Entry 7ZR7 (electron microscopy, 3.70 A resolution); this record covers chains A and C of the 9 polymer chains in the assembly.

== Chain A (and C) ==
Protein: Spike glycoprotein, Fibritin
From: Severe acute respiratory syndrome coronavirus 2
Notes: chain C of this document is another copy of the same molecule, construct and numbering; everything in this record applies to it too
UniProtKB: chimeric construct of P0DTC2, P10104: residues 1-1205 from P0DTC2 (SPIKE_SARS2) positions 1-1205 (same numbers); residues 1208-1234 from P10104 positions 458-484 (UniProt number = residue number - 750)
Chain sequence (1285 residues; each row starts with the number of its first residue):
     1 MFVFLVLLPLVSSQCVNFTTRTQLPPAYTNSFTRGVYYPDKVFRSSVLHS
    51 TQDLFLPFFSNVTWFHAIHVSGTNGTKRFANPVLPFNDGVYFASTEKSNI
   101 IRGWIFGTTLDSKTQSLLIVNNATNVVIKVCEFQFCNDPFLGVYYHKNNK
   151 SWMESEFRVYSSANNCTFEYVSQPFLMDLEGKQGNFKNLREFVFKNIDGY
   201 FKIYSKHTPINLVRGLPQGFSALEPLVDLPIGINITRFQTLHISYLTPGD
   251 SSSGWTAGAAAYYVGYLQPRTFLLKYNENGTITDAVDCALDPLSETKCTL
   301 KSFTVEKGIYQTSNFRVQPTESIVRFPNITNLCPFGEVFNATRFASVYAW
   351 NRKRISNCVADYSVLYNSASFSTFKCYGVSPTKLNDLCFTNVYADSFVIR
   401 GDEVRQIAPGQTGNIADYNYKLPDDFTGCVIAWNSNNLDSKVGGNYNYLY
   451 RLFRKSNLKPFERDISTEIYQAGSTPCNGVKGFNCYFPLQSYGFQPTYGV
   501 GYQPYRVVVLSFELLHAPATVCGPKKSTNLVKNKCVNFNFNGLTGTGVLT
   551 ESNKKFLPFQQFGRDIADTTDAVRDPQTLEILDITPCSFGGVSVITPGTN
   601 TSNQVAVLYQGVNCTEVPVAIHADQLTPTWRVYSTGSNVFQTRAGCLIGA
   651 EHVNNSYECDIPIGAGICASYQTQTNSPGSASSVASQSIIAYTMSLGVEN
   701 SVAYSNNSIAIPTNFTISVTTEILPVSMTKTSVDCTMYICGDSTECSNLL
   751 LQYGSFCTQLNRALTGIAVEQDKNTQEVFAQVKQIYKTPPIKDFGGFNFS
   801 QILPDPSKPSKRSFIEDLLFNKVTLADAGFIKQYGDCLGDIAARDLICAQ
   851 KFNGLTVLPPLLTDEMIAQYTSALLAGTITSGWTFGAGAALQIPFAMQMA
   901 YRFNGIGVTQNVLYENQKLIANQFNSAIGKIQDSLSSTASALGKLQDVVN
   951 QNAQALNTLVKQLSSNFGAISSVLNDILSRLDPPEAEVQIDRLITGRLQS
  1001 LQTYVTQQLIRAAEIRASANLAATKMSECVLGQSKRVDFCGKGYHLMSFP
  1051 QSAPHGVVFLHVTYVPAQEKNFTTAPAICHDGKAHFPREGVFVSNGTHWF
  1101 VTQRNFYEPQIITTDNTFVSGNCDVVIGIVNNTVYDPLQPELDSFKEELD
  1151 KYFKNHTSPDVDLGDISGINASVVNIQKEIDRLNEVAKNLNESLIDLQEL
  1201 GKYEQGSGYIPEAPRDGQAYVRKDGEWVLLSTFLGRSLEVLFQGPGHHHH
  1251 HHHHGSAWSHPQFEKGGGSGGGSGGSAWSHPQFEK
Not modelled in the structure: 1-12, 73-74, 180-185, 250-256, 620-636, 674-685, 825-851, 1145-1285
Cystine bridges: Cys15-Cys136, Cys131-Cys166, Cys288-Cys298, Cys333-Cys358, Cys376-Cys429, Cys388-Cys522, Cys477-Cys485, Cys535-Cys587, Cys614-Cys646, Cys659-Cys668, Cys735-Cys757, Cys740-Cys746, Cys1029-Cys1040, Cys1079-Cys1123
Covalent attachments: N-acetylglucosamine (NAG) linked to Asn61, Asn165, Asn279, Asn328, Asn340, Asn600, Asn613, Asn654, Asn706, Asn714, Asn798, Asn1071, Asn1095, Asn1131
Differences from the reference sequence: variant Phe18 (Leu in P0DTC2), Ala80 (Asp in P0DTC2), Gly215 (Asp in P0DTC2), Asn414 (Lys417 in P0DTC2), Lys481 (Glu484 in P0DTC2), Tyr498 (Asn501 in P0DTC2), Gly611 (Asp614 in P0DTC2), Val698 (Ala701 in P0DTC2); engineered mutation Ile243 (Arg246 in P0DTC2), Gly679 (Arg682 in P0DTC2), Ser680 (Arg683 in P0DTC2), Ser682 (Arg685 in P0DTC2), Pro983 (Lys986 in P0DTC2), Pro984 (Val987 in P0DTC2), Leu1229 (Phe479 in P10104); linker (1206-1207); expression tag (1235-1285)
Swiss-Prot annotation at these positions:
  - glycosylation (N-linked (GlcNAc...) asparagine): Asn17 (complex), Asn61 (hybrid), Asn74 (complex), Asn122 (hybrid), Asn149 (complex), Asn165 (complex), Asn234 (high mannose), Asn331 (complex), Asn603 (hybrid)

== Chain A / chain C interface ==
Contacting residue pairs (124; chain A residue first):
  Lys41(A) - Phe559(C)
  Lys41(A) - Gln560(C)
  Lys41(A) - Gln561(C)  hydrogen bond (backbone-backbone)
  Lys41(A) - Phe562(C)
  Val42(A) - Phe562(C)
  Val42(A) - Arg564(C)
  Phe43(A) - Lys555(C)
  Phe43(A) - Phe556(C)  hydrophobic
  Phe43(A) - Gln560(C)
  Phe43(A) - Phe562(C)  hydrogen bond (backbone-backbone)
  Phe43(A) - Gly563(C)
  Phe43(A) - Arg564(C)  hydrogen bond (backbone-backbone)
  Arg44(A) - Arg564(C)
  Arg44(A) - Asp565(C)
  Val47(A) - Ile566(C)  hydrophobic
  Glu224(A) - Phe559(C)
  Pro225(A) - Phe559(C)
  Pro230(A) - Pro518(C)
  Asn279(A) - Lys555(C)
  Asp734(A) - Asn314(C)  hydrogen bond
  Asp734(A) - Arg316(C)  salt bridge
  Met737(A) - Phe589(C)  hydrophobic
  Gln752(A) - Ser965(C)
  Gln752(A) - Asn966(C)  hydrogen bond (backbone-backbone)
  Gln752(A) - Phe967(C)  hydrogen bond (backbone-backbone)
  Gln752(A) - Gly968(C)  hydrogen bond (side chain-backbone)
  Tyr753(A) - Gln962(C)
  Tyr753(A) - Phe967(C)  hydrophobic
  Gly754(A) - Gln962(C)
  Gly754(A) - Ser965(C)  hydrogen bond (backbone-side chain)
  Ser755(A) - Thr958(C)
  Ser755(A) - Gln962(C)
  Phe756(A) - Gln962(C)
  Phe756(A) - Phe967(C)  hydrophobic
  Gln759(A) - Thr1003(C)
  Arg762(A) - Gln954(C)
  Gln784(A) - Val698(C)
  Gln784(A) - Asn700(C)  hydrogen bond
  Ile785(A) - Leu696(C)
  Ile785(A) - Val698(C)
  Ile785(A) - Glu699(C)
  Ile785(A) - Asn700(C)  hydrogen bond (backbone-backbone)
  Tyr786(A) - Asn700(C)
  Tyr786(A) - Val702(C)  hydrophobic
  Lys787(A) - Glu699(C)  salt bridge
  Lys787(A) - Asn700(C)
  Pro789(A) - Tyr704(C)  hydrophobic
  Asp793(A) - Tyr704(C)
  Asp793(A) - Asn706(C)
  Phe794(A) - Tyr704(C)
  Phe852(A) - Phe589(C)
  Gly854(A) - Phe589(C)
  Leu858(A) - Gln610(C)
  Pro860(A) - Ala665(C)  hydrogen bond (backbone-backbone)
  Leu861(A) - Pro662(C)  hydrophobic
  Leu861(A) - Gly666(C)  hydrogen bond (backbone-backbone)
  Leu861(A) - Met694(C)
  Leu862(A) - Met694(C)  hydrophobic
  Leu862(A) - Leu696(C)  hydrophobic
  Thr863(A) - Ala665(C)
  Met866(A) - Gly666(C)
  Met866(A) - Met694(C)  hydrophobic
  Met866(A) - Leu696(C)  hydrophobic
  Gln869(A) - Leu696(C)
  Tyr870(A) - Leu696(C)
  Thr880(A) - Val702(C)
  Thr880(A) - Tyr704(C)
  Trp883(A) - Tyr1044(C)
  Gly886(A) - Asp1038(C)
  Ala887(A) - Gly1043(C)
  Ala887(A) - Tyr1044(C)  hydrophobic
  Ala889(A) - Glu1069(C)
  Leu891(A) - Ala710(C)
  Leu891(A) - Pro712(C)
  Leu891(A) - Glu1069(C)
  Gln892(A) - Val702(C)
  Gln892(A) - Ala703(C)
  Gln892(A) - Ser708(C)
  Gln892(A) - Ile709(C)
  Gln892(A) - Ala710(C)  hydrogen bond (backbone-backbone)
  Gln892(A) - Asn1071(C)  hydrogen bond
  Ile893(A) - Tyr704(C)
  Ile893(A) - Ser708(C)
  Ile893(A) - Ile709(C)  hydrophobic
  Pro894(A) - Tyr704(C)  hydrophobic
  Pro894(A) - Ser705(C)
  Pro894(A) - Asn706(C)
  Pro894(A) - Asn707(C)
  Pro894(A) - Ser708(C)
  Pro894(A) - Thr1074(C)
  Phe895(A) - Tyr704(C)  hydrogen bond (backbone-side chain)
  Met897(A) - Thr1074(C)  hydrogen bond
  Met897(A) - Ala1075(C)
  Met897(A) - Pro1076(C)  hydrophobic
  Met897(A) - Val1091(C)  hydrophobic
  Tyr901(A) - Ile709(C)
  Tyr901(A) - Val1091(C)
  Tyr901(A) - Arg1104(C)
  Asn904(A) - Arg1104(C)
  Thr909(A) - Phe1118(C)
  Gln910(A) - Pro1087(C)
  Asn911(A) - Phe1086(C)
  Asn911(A) - Phe1118(C)
  Asn911(A) - Ser1120(C)  hydrogen bond
  Tyr914(A) - Pro1076(C)  hydrophobic
  Tyr914(A) - Phe1086(C)  hydrophobic
  Tyr914(A) - Val1126(C)  hydrophobic
  Glu915(A) - Ser1120(C)
  Glu915(A) - Val1125(C)
  Gln917(A) - Ile1127(C)
  Lys918(A) - Ile1127(C)
  Gln1002(A) - Gln999(C)  hydrogen bond
  Gln1002(A) - Thr1003(C)  hydrogen bond
  Thr1006(A) - Thr1006(C)
  Leu1009(A) - Ile1010(C)  hydrophobic
  Arg1016(A) - Glu1014(C)
  Thr1024(A) - Arg1036(C)
  Ser1027(A) - Val1037(C)
  Ser1027(A) - Asp1038(C)
  Glu1028(A) - Arg1036(C)  salt bridge
  Glu1028(A) - Val1037(C)
  Leu1031(A) - Asp1038(C)
  Arg1036(A) - Arg1036(C)
  Leu1138(A) - Leu1138(C)  hydrophobic
Other interface residues (no listed pair), chain A (84 interface residues in all): Tyr38, Cys166, Phe168, Gly280, Thr281, Ala763, Gln781, Lys783, Thr856, Pro859, Ile879, Thr884, Gly888, Val960, Leu998, Ile1010, Gly1032, Glu1108, Glu1141
Other interface residues (no listed pair), chain C (83 interface residues in all): Arg354, Asn357, Leu557, Ala567, Asp568, Pro586, Ala644, Gly664, Cys668, Thr693, Gly697, Ser701, Ser1000, Gln1007, Lys1042, Val1065, Gly1121, Leu1142

== In short ==
The interface between chain A and chain C involves 84 residues on one side and 83 on the other, with 19
hydrogen bonds and 3 salt bridges. Polar pairs include Asp734(A)-Arg316(C), Lys787(A)-Glu699(C) and
Glu1028(A)-Arg1036(C).
Chain A and chain C are both Spike glycoprotein, Fibritin (Severe acute respiratory syndrome coronavirus 2);
the structure, Omi-42 fab in complex with sars-cov-2 beta spike glycoprotein, was determined by electron
microscopy, deposited together with 7ZF6, 7ZF7, 7ZFD, 7ZFF, 7ZR8 and 7ZRC.
